Entry 2XNX (X-ray diffraction, 3.30 A resolution); this record covers chains L and N of the 14 polymer chains in the assembly.

# Chain L
Molecule: Fibrinogen gamma chain
Organism: Homo sapiens
Notes: fragment: fragment d, residues 114-432
UniProtKB: P02679 (FIBG_HUMAN); residues 88-406 here correspond to UniProt positions 114-432 (UniProt number = residue number + 26)
Amino-acid sequence (319 residues; numbered 88 to 406; the number before each row is that of its first residue):
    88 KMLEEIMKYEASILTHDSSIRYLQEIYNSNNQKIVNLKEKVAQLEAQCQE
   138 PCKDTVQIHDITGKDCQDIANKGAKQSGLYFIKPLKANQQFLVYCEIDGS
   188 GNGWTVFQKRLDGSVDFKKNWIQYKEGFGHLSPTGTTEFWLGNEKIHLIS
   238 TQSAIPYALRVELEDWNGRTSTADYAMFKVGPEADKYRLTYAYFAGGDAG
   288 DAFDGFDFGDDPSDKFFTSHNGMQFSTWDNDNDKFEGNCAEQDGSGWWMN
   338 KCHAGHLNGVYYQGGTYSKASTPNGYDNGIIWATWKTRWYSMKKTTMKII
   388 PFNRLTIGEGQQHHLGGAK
Not modelled in the structure: 88, 394-406
Cystine bridges: Cys153-Cys182, Cys326-Cys339
Swiss-Prot annotation at these positions:
  - region: Thr374 to Glu396 (Gamma-chain polymerization, binding amino end of another fibrin alpha chain), Gly397 to Lys406 (Platelet aggregation and Staphylococcus clumping)
  - binding site (Ca(2+)): Asp318, Asp320, Phe322, Gly324
  - glycosylation: Asn308 (N-linked (GlcNAc...) asparagine)
  - cross-link: Gln398 (Isoglutamyl lysine isopeptide (Gln-Lys) (interchain with K-432)), Lys406 (Isoglutamyl lysine isopeptide (Lys-Gln) (interchain with Q-424))

# Chain N
Molecule: M protein
Organism: Streptococcus pyogenes
Notes: fragment: bc1 fragment of m1, residues 128-263
UniProtKB: Q48WD8 (Q48WD8_STRP1); residue numbers follow UniProt; this construct covers 128-263
Amino-acid sequence (146 residues; each row starts with the number of its first residue):
   126 MVWDRQRLEKELEEKKEALELAIDQASRDYHRATALEKELEEKKKALELA
   176 IDQASQDYNRANVLEKELEAITREQEINRNLLGNAKLELDQLSSEKEQLT
   226 IEKAKLEEEKQISDASRQSLRRDLDASREAKKQVEKDLLEHHHHHH
Not modelled in the structure: 126-131, 240-271
Differences from the reference sequence: expression tag (126-127, 264-271); conflict Ala195 (Thr in Q48WD8)

# Chain L / chain N interface
Contacting residue pairs - 7 pairs, chain L then chain N:
  Thr102(L) - Arg153(N)
  Ser105(L) - Leu146(N)
  Arg108(L) - Leu146(N)
  Tyr109(L) - Leu146(N)  hydrophobic
  Tyr109(L) - Ala147(N)  hydrophobic
  Tyr109(L) - Gln150(N)
  Glu112(L) - Ala143(N)
Also at the interface, not in a pair above, chain L (6 interface residues in all): Ser106

# Overview
Chain L and chain N form an interface of 6 and 5 residues respectively. From UniProt: 4 Ca2+-binding residues
on chain L.
Chain L is Fibrinogen gamma chain (Homo sapiens) and chain N is M protein (Streptococcus pyogenes); the
structure, BC1 fragment of streptococcal M1 protein in complex with human fibrinogen, was determined by X-ray
diffraction, deposited together with 2XNY.
